PDB entry 5M2C | X-ray diffraction, 1.96 A resolution | chains A and B

== Chain A (and B) ==
Name: CD81 antigen
From: Homo sapiens
Notes: chain B of this document is another copy of the same molecule, construct and numbering; everything in this record applies to it too
UniProt: P60033 (CD81_HUMAN); numbering as in UniProt (aligned over 112-201)
Sequence (101 residues; each row starts with the number of its first residue):
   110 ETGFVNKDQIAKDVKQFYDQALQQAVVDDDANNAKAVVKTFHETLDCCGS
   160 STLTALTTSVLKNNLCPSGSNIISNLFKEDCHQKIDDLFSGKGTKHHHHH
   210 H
Unresolved in the structure: 110-113, 202-210
Differences from the reference sequence: cloning artifact (110-111); expression tag (202-210)
UniProt features mapped onto this chain:
  - site (Important for interaction with integrin): Lys116, Lys144, Lys148
Disulfides: Cys156-Cys190, Cys157-Cys175

== Chain A / chain B interface ==
Pairs across the interface (39; chain A residue first):
  Val114(A) with Gln125(B); Phe126(B), hydrophobic; Gln129(B)
  Lys116(A) with Phe126(B)
  Ile119(A) with Asp122(B); Val123(B), hydrophobic; Phe126(B), hydrophobic
  Asp122(A) with Ile119(B)
  Val123(A) with Ile119(B); Val123(B), hydrophobic; Phe198(B), hydrophobic
  Gln125(A) with Val114(B)
  Phe126(A) with Val114(B); Lys116(B); Ile119(B), hydrophobic; Phe198(B), hydrophobic
  Gln129(A) with Val114(B)
  Asn142(A) with Ser199(B)
  Ala145(A) with Gly200(B)
  Val146(A) with Phe198(B); Ser199(B); Gly200(B)
  Thr149(A) with Gly200(B), hydrogen bond (side chain-backbone); Lys201(B)
  Phe150(A) with Leu197(B); Phe198(B), hydrophobic
  Thr153(A) with Thr153(B)
  Asp196(A) with Thr149(B)
  Leu197(A) with Phe150(B)
  Phe198(A) with Val123(B), hydrophobic; Phe126(B), hydrophobic; Val146(B); Phe150(B), hydrophobic
  Ser199(A) with Asn142(B); Val146(B)
  Gly200(A) with Ala145(B); Val146(B); Thr149(B), hydrogen bond (backbone-side chain)
  Lys201(A) with Thr149(B)
Interface residues without a listed pair, chain A (21 interface residues in all): Leu154
Interface residues without a listed pair, chain B (21 interface residues in all): Leu154, Asp196

== Summary ==
The chain A/chain B interface involves 21 residues from each chain, with 2 hydrogen bonds. The hydrogen-bonded
pair is Thr149(A)-Gly200(B).
Both chains are CD81 antigen (Homo sapiens). Entry 5M2C (Structural tuning of CD81LEL (space group P32 1 2))
was determined by X-ray diffraction (same publication as 5M33, 5M3D, 5M3T and 5M4R).
